Entry 6QAP (X-ray diffraction, 2.30 A resolution); this record covers chains B and D of the 4 polymer chains in the assembly.

# Chain B (and D)
Name: 4-trimethylaminobutyraldehyde dehydrogenase
Organism: Homo sapiens
Notes: EC 1.2.1.47, 1.2.1.3, 1.2.1.19; chain D of this document is another copy of the same molecule, construct and numbering; everything in this record applies to it too
UniProtKB: P49189 (AL9A1_HUMAN); numbering as in UniProt (aligned over 1-494)
Chain sequence (508 residues; each row starts with the number of its first residue; numbers below 1 keep their minus sign (Met-13 is residue -13)):
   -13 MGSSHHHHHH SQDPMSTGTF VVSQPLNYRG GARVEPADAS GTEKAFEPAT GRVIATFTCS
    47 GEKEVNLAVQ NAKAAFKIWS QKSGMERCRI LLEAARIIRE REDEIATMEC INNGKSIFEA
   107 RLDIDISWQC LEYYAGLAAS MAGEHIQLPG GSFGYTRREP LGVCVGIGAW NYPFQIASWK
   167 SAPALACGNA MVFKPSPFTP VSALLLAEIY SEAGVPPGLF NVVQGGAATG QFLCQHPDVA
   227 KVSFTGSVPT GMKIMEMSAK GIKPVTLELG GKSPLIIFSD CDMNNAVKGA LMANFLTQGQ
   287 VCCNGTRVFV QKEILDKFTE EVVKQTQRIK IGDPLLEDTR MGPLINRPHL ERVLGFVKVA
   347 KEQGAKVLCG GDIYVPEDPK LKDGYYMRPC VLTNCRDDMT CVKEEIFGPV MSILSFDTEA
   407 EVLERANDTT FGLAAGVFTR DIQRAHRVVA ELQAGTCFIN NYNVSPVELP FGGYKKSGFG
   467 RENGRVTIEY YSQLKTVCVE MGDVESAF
Not modelled in the structure: -13 to -1, 232-256 (chain D: -13 to -1, 232-255)
Sequence notes: initiating methionine (-13); expression tag (-12 to 0)
UniProt features mapped onto this chain:
  - active site: Glu254 (Proton acceptor), Cys288 (Nucleophile)
  - binding site (NAD(+)): Lys180, Gly232 to Thr236, Glu391
  - site: Asn157 (Transition state stabilizer)
  - modified residue: Ser2 (N-acetylserine), Lys30 (N6-acetyllysine), Lys59 (N6-succinyllysine), Lys298 (N6-acetyllysine), Lys303 (N6-acetyllysine), Lys344 (N6-acetyllysine)
  - natural variant: Cys116 (C116S: In allele ALDH9A1*2)
From the paper describing this entry:
  - catalytic residues: Glu254 (by similarity / conservation)

# Interface between chain B and chain D
Residue-residue contacts (22; chain B residue first):
  Met127(B) - Ile132(D)
  Ala128(B) - Glu130(D)
  Ala128(B) - His131(D)
  Ala128(B) - Ile132(D)  hydrophobic
  Gly129(B) - Gly129(D)
  Gly129(B) - Glu130(D)
  Gly129(B) - His131(D)  hydrogen bond (backbone-backbone)
  Glu130(B) - Gly129(D)
  Glu130(B) - His131(D)
  His131(B) - Ala128(D)
  His131(B) - Gly129(D)  hydrogen bond (backbone-backbone)
  His131(B) - Glu130(D)
  His131(B) - His131(D)  hydrogen bond
  His131(B) - Tyr141(D)
  His131(B) - Thr142(D)
  Ile132(B) - Met127(D)
  Ile132(B) - Ala128(D)  hydrophobic
  Gln133(B) - Arg143(D)
  Tyr141(B) - His131(D)
  Thr142(B) - His131(D)
  Arg143(B) - Gln133(D)
  Ile428(B) - Ile428(D)  hydrophobic
Interface residues without a listed pair, chain B (12 interface residues in all): Phe139
Interface residues without a listed pair, chain D (12 interface residues in all): Phe139

# Overview
The chain B/chain D interface involves 12 residues from each chain; the contacts include 3 hydrogen bonds.
Polar pairs include His131(B)-His131(D) and Gly129(B)-His131(D). UniProt lists active-site residues Glu254(B)
and Cys288(B) and 7 NAD+-binding residues on chain B. The paper reports the catalytic residue Glu254(B).
Both chains are 4-trimethylaminobutyraldehyde dehydrogenase (Homo sapiens). Entry 6QAP (Structure of the human
aldehyde dehydrogenase 9A1 in C2 space group) was determined by X-ray diffraction together with 6QAK and 6QAO
from the same study.
